7MFD - chains C and D of the 4 polymer chains in the assembly; structure by electron microscopy, 3.66 A resolution.

== Chain C (and D) ==
Protein: 14-3-3 protein zeta/delta
Source organism: Homo sapiens
Notes: chain D of this document is another copy of the same molecule, construct and numbering; everything in this record applies to it too
UniProt: P63104 (1433Z_HUMAN); residue numbers follow UniProt; this construct covers 1-245
Sequence (245 residues; numbered 1 to 245; the number before each row is that of its first residue):
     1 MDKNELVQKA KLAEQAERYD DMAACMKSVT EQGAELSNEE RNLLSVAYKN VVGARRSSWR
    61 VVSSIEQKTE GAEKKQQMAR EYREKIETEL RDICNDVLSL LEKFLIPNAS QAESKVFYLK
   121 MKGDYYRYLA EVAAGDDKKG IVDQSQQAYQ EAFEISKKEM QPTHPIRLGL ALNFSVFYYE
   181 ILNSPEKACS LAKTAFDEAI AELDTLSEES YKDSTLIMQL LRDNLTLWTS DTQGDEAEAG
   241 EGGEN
Disordered / not traced: 1, 70-72, 204-209, 231-245 (chain D: 1, 70-71, 134-136, 231-245)

== Interface between chain C and chain D ==
Residue-residue contacts (23; chain C residue first):
  Glu5(C) - Met78(D)
  Gln8(C) - Met78(D)
  Lys9(C) - Met78(D)
  Leu12(C) - Ile65(D)  hydrophobic
  Ala13(C) - Tyr82(D)
  Gln15(C) - Val61(D)
  Gln15(C) - Ile65(D)
  Ala16(C) - Ser58(D)  hydrogen bond (backbone-side chain)
  Arg18(C) - Ser58(D)
  Arg18(C) - Tyr82(D)  hydrogen bond
  Arg18(C) - Ile86(D)
  Asp21(C) - Tyr82(D)  hydrogen bond
  Ser58(C) - Ala16(D)
  Val61(C) - Ala16(D)  hydrophobic
  Lys75(C) - Gln8(D)
  Met78(C) - Glu5(D)
  Met78(C) - Lys9(D)
  Ala79(C) - Leu12(D)  hydrophobic
  Tyr82(C) - Leu12(D)
  Tyr82(C) - Ala13(D)
  Tyr82(C) - Arg18(D)  hydrogen bond
  Lys85(C) - Arg18(D)
  Glu89(C) - Arg18(D)  salt bridge
Other interface residues (no listed pair), chain C (19 interface residues in all): Ser57, Val62
Other interface residues (no listed pair), chain D (21 interface residues in all): Gln15, Glu17, Asp21, Arg55, Val62, Ala79, Lys85, Glu89

== In short ==
19 residues of chain C face 21 of chain D across their interface; the contacts include 4 hydrogen bonds and 1
salt bridge. Polar contacts include Glu89(C)-Arg18(D), Ala16(C)-Ser58(D) and Arg18(C)-Tyr82(D).
Both chains are 14-3-3 protein zeta/delta (Homo sapiens). Entry 7MFD (Autoinhibited BRAF:(14-3-3)2:MEK complex
with the BRAF RBD resolved) was determined by electron microscopy together with 7MFE and 7MFF from the same
study.
